2CBU - chain A; structure by X-ray diffraction, 1.85 A resolution.

[Chain A]
Protein: Beta-glucosidase A
From: Thermotoga maritima
Notes: EC 3.2.1.21
Reference sequence: Q08638 (BGLA_THEMA); numbering as in UniProt (aligned over 2-446)
Amino-acid sequence (468 residues; row label = number of the first residue in the row; numbers below 1 keep their minus sign (Met-21 is residue -21)):
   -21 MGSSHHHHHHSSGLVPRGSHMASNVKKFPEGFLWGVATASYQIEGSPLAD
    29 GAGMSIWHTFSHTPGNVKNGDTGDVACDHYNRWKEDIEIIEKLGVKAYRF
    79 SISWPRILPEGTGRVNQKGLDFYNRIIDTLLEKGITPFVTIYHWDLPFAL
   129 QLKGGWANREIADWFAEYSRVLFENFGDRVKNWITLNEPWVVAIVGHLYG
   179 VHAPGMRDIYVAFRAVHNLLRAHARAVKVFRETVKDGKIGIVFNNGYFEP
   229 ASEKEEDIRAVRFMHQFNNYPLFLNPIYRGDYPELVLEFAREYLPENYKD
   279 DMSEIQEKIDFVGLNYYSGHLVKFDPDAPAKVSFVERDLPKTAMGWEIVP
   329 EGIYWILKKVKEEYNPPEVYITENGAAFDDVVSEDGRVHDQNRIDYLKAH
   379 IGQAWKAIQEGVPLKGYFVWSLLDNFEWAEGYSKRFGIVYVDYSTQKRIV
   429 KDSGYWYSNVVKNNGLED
Disordered / not traced: -21 to 2, 233-234, 306-307
Ligand contacts: castanospermine (CTS): Gln20, His121, Trp122, Asn165, Glu166, Asn293, Tyr295, Trp324, Glu351, Trp398, Glu405, Trp406, Phe414
Curated features (UniProtKB/Swiss-Prot):
  - active site: Glu166 (Proton donor), Glu351 (Nucleophile)

[Overview]
Ligands of chain A: castanospermine. UniProt lists active-site residues Glu166 and Glu351.
Chain A is Beta-glucosidase A (Thermotoga maritima); the structure, Beta-glucosidase from Thermotoga maritima
in complex with castanospermine, was determined by X-ray diffraction, deposited together with 2CBV.
